7KAS - chains D and F of the 7 polymer chains in the assembly; structure by electron microscopy, 3.90 A resolution.

== Chain D ==
Molecule: Protein translocation protein SEC63
From: Saccharomyces cerevisiae BY4741
Reference sequence: P14906 (SEC63_YEAST); numbering as in UniProt; present here: 2-440, 449-663
Sequence (676 residues; row label = number of the first residue in the row; note: 8 numbers in that range are skipped by the numbering (no residue carries them; nothing is unmodelled there); numbers below 1 keep their minus sign (Gly-13 is residue -13)):
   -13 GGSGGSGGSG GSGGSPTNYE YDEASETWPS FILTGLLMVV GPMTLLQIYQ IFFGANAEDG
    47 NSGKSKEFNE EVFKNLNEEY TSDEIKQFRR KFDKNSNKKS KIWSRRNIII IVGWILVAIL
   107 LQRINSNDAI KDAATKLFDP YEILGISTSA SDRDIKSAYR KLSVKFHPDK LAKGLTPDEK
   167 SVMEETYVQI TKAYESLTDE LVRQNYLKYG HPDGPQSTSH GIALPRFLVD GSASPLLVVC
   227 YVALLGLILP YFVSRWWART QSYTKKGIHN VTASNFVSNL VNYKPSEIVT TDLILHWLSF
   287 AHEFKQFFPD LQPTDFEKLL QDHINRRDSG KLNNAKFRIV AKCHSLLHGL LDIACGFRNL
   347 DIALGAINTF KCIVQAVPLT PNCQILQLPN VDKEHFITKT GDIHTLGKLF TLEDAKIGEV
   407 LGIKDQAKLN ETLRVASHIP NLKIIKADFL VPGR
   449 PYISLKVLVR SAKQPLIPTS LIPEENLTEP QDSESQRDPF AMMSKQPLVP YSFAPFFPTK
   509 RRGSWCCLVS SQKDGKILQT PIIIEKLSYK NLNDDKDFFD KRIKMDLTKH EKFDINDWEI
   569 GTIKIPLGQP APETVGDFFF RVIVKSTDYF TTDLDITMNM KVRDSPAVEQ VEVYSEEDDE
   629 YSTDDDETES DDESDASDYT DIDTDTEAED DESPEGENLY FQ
Unresolved in the structure: -13 to 3, 37-53, 79-92, 116-201, 613-670
Sequence notes: expression tag (-13 to 1, 664-670); engineered mutation Arg440 (Glu in P14906), Ser481 (Phe in P14906)
Swiss-Prot annotation at these positions:
  - modified residue: Ser512 (Phosphoserine)
  - mutagenesis: Ala179 (A179T: Temperature-sensitive), Pro426 (P426L: Temperature-sensitive), Ile431 (I431N: Temperature-sensitive), Pro503 (P503A: Temperature-sensitive), Gly511 (G511R: Temperature-sensitive), Thr652 (T652A: Abolishes interaction with SEC62; defect in protein translocation), Thr654 (T654A: Abolishes interaction with SEC62; defect in protein translocation)

== Chain F ==
Molecule: Translocation protein SEC72
From: Saccharomyces cerevisiae BY4741
Reference sequence: P39742 (SEC72_YEAST); residue numbers follow UniProt; this construct covers 1-193
Sequence (193 residues; row label = number of the first residue in the row):
     1 MVTLEYNANS KLITASDAVV ALSTETNIDQ INVLTTSLIG ETNPNFTPQP NEALSKMIKG
    61 LFESGMKNLQ QKKLNEALKN VSLAIEMAQR KRAPWEAFAI QLPELHFMLR SKIDLCLILG
   121 KHLEALQDLD FLLGTGLIQP DVFVRKADCL LKLRQWEEAR ATCERGLALA PEDMKLRALL
   181 IETARNLAEY NGE
Unresolved in the structure: 1-2, 193

== How chain D and chain F interact ==
Contacting residue pairs (16; chain D residue first):
  His390(D) - Tyr190(F)
  Thr391(D) - Tyr190(F)
  Thr391(D) - Asn191(F)  hydrogen bond
  Gly393(D) - Asn191(F)
  Lys394(D) - Glu189(F)  salt bridge
  Lys394(D) - Asn191(F)  hydrogen bond (backbone-backbone)
  Gln520(D) - Arg165(F)
  Gln520(D) - Ala168(F)
  Asp522(D) - Arg165(F)  hydrogen bond (backbone-side chain)
  Gly523(D) - Arg165(F)
  Phe587(D) - Ala168(F)
  Arg589(D) - Ala161(F)
  Asp603(D) - Glu157(F)
  Asp603(D) - Arg160(F)  hydrogen bond (backbone-side chain)
  Asp603(D) - Glu164(F)
  Thr605(D) - Glu164(F)
Other interface residues (no listed pair), chain D (14 interface residues in all): Lys521, Thr600, Ile604
Other interface residues (no listed pair), chain F (11 interface residues in all): Ile138, Leu169

== Summary ==
Chain D and chain F form an interface of 14 and 11 residues respectively, with 4 hydrogen bonds and 1 salt
bridge. Polar contacts include Lys394(D)-Glu189(F), Thr391(D)-Asn191(F) and Asp522(D)-Arg165(F). From UniProt:
7 mutagenesis sites on chain D.
Chain D is Protein translocation protein SEC63 and chain F is Translocation protein SEC72, both from
Saccharomyces cerevisiae BY4741; the structure, Cryo-EM structure of the Sec complex from S. cerevisiae, Sec63
FN3 mutant, class with Sec62, was determined by electron microscopy (same publication as 7KAH, 7KAI, 7KAJ,
7KAK, 7KAL, 7KAM and 8 further entries).
